Entry 3T1Y (X-ray diffraction, 2.80 A resolution); this record covers chains A and L of the 23 polymer chains in the assembly.

== Chain A ==
Molecule: 16S rRNA
From: Thermus thermophilus
Sequence (1513 nucleotides; each row starts with the number of its first residue; note: 4 numbers in that range are skipped by the numbering (no residue carries them; nothing is unmodelled there)):
     5 UGGAGAGUUU GAUCCUGGCU CAGGGUGAAC GCUGGCGGCG UGCCUAAGAC AUGCAAGUCG
    65 UGCGGGCCGC GGGGUUUUAC UCCGUGGUCA GCGGCGGACG GGUGAGUAAC GCGUGGGUGA
   125 CCUACCCGGA AGAGGGGGAC AACCCGGGGA AACUCGGGCU AAUCCCCCAU GUGGACCCGC
   185 CCCUUGGGGU GUGUCCAAAG GGCUUUGCCC GCUUCCGGAU GGGCCCGCGU CCCAUCAGCU
   245 AGUUGGUGGG GUAAUGGCCC ACCAAGGCGA CGACGGGUAG CCGGUCUGAG AGGAUGGCCG
   305 GCCACAGGGG CACUGAGACA CGGGCCCCAC UCCUACGGGA GGCAGCAGUU AGGAAUCUUC
   365 CGCAAUGGGC GCAAGCCUGA CGGAGCGACG CCGCUUGGAG GAAGAAGCCC UUCGGGGUGU
   425 AAACUCCUGA ACCCGGGACG AAACCCCCGA CGAGGGGACU GACGGUACCG GGGUAAUAGC
   485 GCCGGCCAAC UCCGUGCCAG CAGCCGCGGU AAUACGGAGG GCGCGAGCGU UACCCGGAUU
   545 CACUGGGCGU AAAGGGCGUG UAGGCGGCCU GGGGCGUCCC AUGUGAAAGA CCACGGCUCA
   605 ACCGUGGGGG AGCGUGGGAU ACGCUCAGGC UAGACGGUGG GAGAGGGUGG UGGAAUUCCC
   665 GGAGUAGCGG UGAAAUGCGC AGAUACCGGG AGGAACGCCG AUGGCGAAGG CAGCCACCUG
   725 GUCCACCCGU GACGCUGAGG CGCGAAAGCG UGGGGAGCAA ACCGGAUUAG AUACCCGGGU
   785 AGUCCACGCC CUAAACGAUG CGCGCUAGGU CUCUGGGUCU CCUGGGGGCC GAAGCUAACG
   845 CGUUAAGCGC GCCGCCUGGG GAGUACGGCC GCAAGGCUGA AACUCAAAGG AAUUGACGGG
   905 GGCCCGCACA AGCGGUGGAG CAUGUGGUUU AAUUCGAAGC AACGCGAAGA ACCUUACCAG
   965 GCCUUGACAU GCUAGGGAAC CCGGGUGAAA GCCUGGGGUG CCCCGCGAGG GGAGCCCUAG
  1025 CACAGGUGCU GCAUGGCCGU CGUCAGCUCG UGCCGUGAGG UGUUGGGUUA AGUCCCGCAA
  1085 CGAGCGCAAC CCCCGCCGUU AGUUGCCAGC GGUUCGGCCG GGCACUCUAA CGGGACUGCC
  1145 CGCGAAAGCG GGAGGAAGGA GGGGACGACG UCUGGUCAGC AUGGCCCUUA CGGCCUGGGC
  1205 GACACACGUG CUACAAUGCC CACUACAAAG CGAUGCCACC CGGCAACGGG GAGCUAAUCG
  1265 CAAAAAGGUG GGCCCAGUUC GGAUUGGGGU CUGCAACCCG ACCCCAUGAA GCCGGAAUCG
  1325 CUAGUAAUCG CGGAUCAGCC AUGCCGCGGU GAAUACGUUC CCGGGCCUUG UACACACCGC
  1385 CCGUCACGCC AUGGGAGCGG GCUCUACCCG AAGUCGCCGG GAGCCUACGG GCAGGCGCCG
  1445 AGGGUAGGGC CCGUGACUGG GGCGAAGUCG UAACAAGGUA GCUGUACCGG AAGGUGCGGC
  1505 UGGAUCA
  1516 CUUUCU
Sequence notes: insertion (1517-1521)
Bound ions: Mg2+ site 1: U12, G21, G22; Mg2+ site 2 near G21 (its only coordinating residue here); Mg2+ site 3 near G38 (its only coordinating residue here); Mg2+ site 4: G44, G391; Mg2+ site 5: C48, G108; Mg2+ site 6 near A53 (its only coordinating residue here); Mg2+ site 7 near U56 (its only coordinating residue here); Mg2+ site 8: C58, U382, G383; Mg2+ site 9: A109, G110, G284; Mg2+ site 10: C114, G115; Mg2+ site 11 near G142 (its only coordinating residue here); Mg2+ site 12: C147, C163; 97 more Mg2+ sites not listed
Ligand contacts: paromomycin (PAR): G1387, U1388, C1389, A1390, C1391, G1466, C1467, G1468, A1469, A1470, G1471, U1472, C1473

== Chain L ==
Molecule: 30S ribosomal protein S12
From: Thermus thermophilus
UniProtKB: Q5SHN3 (RS12_THET8); residues 4-135 here correspond to UniProt positions 1-132 (UniProt number = residue number - 3)
Amino-acid sequence (132 residues; row label = number of the first residue in the row):
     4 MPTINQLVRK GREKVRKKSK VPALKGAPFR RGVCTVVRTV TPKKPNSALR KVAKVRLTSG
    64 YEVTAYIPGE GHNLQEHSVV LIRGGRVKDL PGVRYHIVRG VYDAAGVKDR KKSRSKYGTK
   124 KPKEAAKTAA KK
Disordered / not traced: 4, 129-135
UniProt features mapped onto this chain:
  - modified residue: Asp92 (3-methylthioaspartic acid)

== Chain A / chain L interface ==
Pairs across the interface (131):
  U24(A) - Lys23(L)  salt bridge to the phosphate
  A32(A) - Pro31(L)  base contact
  A33(A) - Phe32(L)  base contact
  C34(A) - Phe32(L)  sugar contact
  C34(A) - Val101(L)  sugar contact
  C34(A) - Val104(L)  phosphate contact
  G35(A) - Val104(L)  sugar contact
  G35(A) - Ser118(L)  hydrogen bond to the sugar
  G35(A) - Gly121(L)  sugar contact
  C36(A) - Arg117(L)  hydrogen bond to the sugar
  C36(A) - Ser118(L)  sugar contact
  C36(A) - Thr122(L)  sugar contact
  C36(A) - Lys123(L)  salt bridge to the phosphate
  C36(A) - Lys124(L)  hydrogen bond to the phosphate
  U37(A) - Lys123(L)  phosphate contact
  U37(A) - Lys124(L)  hydrogen bond to the phosphate
  C236(A) - Arg19(L)  hydrogen bond to the sugar
  G297(A) - Lys17(L)  sugar contact
  G357(A) - Arg33(L)  hydrogen bond to the phosphate
  G357(A) - Arg34(L)  salt bridge to the phosphate
  A358(A) - Lys28(L)  base contact
  A358(A) - Ala30(L)  base contact
  A358(A) - Pro31(L)  base contact
  A358(A) - Phe32(L)  base contact
  A358(A) - Arg33(L)  salt bridge to the phosphate
  A358(A) - Arg34(L)  salt bridge to the phosphate
  A358(A) - Thr61(L)  hydrogen bond to the phosphate
  A358(A) - Leu84(L)  sugar contact
  A358(A) - Tyr105(L)  sugar contact
  A359(A) - Lys28(L)  base contact
  G483(A) - Lys124(L)  phosphate contact
  C484(A) - Arg117(L)  salt bridge to the phosphate
  C484(A) - Ser118(L)  phosphate contact
  C484(A) - Lys124(L)  salt bridge to the phosphate
  G485(A) - Lys115(L)  phosphate contact
  G485(A) - Ser116(L)  phosphate contact
  G485(A) - Arg117(L)  phosphate contact
  G485(A) - Ser118(L)  hydrogen bond to the phosphate
  G485(A) - Lys119(L)  hydrogen bond to the phosphate
  C486(A) - Ser116(L)  hydrogen bond to the phosphate
  C486(A) - Lys119(L)  salt bridge to the phosphate
  C501(A) - Pro48(L)  base contact
  C501(A) - Ser50(L)  hydrogen bond to the sugar
  C502(A) - Ser50(L)  hydrogen bond to the phosphate
  C502(A) - Ala51(L)  phosphate contact
  A503(A) - Ala51(L)  phosphate contact
  A503(A) - Leu52(L)  hydrogen bond to the phosphate
  A503(A) - Lys54(L)  salt bridge to the phosphate
  A503(A) - Glu73(L)  hydrogen bond to the sugar
  G504(A) - Arg53(L)  hydrogen bond to the base
  G504(A) - Lys54(L)  salt bridge to the phosphate
  G504(A) - Gly72(L)  phosphate contact
  G504(A) - Glu73(L)  phosphate contact
  C505(A) - Asn49(L)  hydrogen bond to the base
  C505(A) - Arg53(L)  base contact
  C505(A) - Tyr69(L)  hydrogen bond to the phosphate
  C505(A) - Pro71(L)  phosphate contact
  C505(A) - Gly72(L)  hydrogen bond to the phosphate
  C505(A) - Asp92(L)  base contact
  C505(A) - Tyr120(L)  sugar contact
  A506(A) - Arg53(L)  base contact
  A506(A) - Val90(L)  base contact
  A506(A) - Lys91(L)  base contact
  A506(A) - Asp92(L)  base contact
  A506(A) - Tyr120(L)  phosphate contact
  C509(A) - Lys91(L)  salt bridge to the phosphate
  G510(A) - Asn49(L)  base contact
  C511(A) - Asn49(L)  hydrogen bond to the base
  G512(A) - Pro48(L)  base contact
  G512(A) - Asn49(L)  hydrogen bond to the base
  G512(A) - Ser50(L)  hydrogen bond to the base
  G512(A) - Ala51(L)  base contact
  G520(A) - Glu73(L)  sugar contact
  G520(A) - Arg113(L)  salt bridge to the phosphate
  G521(A) - Arg113(L)  salt bridge to the phosphate
  G521(A) - Lys114(L)  hydrogen bond to the phosphate
  G521(A) - Lys115(L)  hydrogen bond to the phosphate
  A522(A) - Lys114(L)  phosphate contact
  A522(A) - Lys115(L)  hydrogen bond to the base
  G533(A) - Lys119(L)  sugar contact
  U534(A) - Arg86(L)  sugar contact
  U535(A) - Pro31(L)  hydrogen bond to the sugar
  U535(A) - Arg86(L)  hydrogen bond to the sugar
  U535(A) - Gly87(L)  phosphate contact
  A536(A) - Val24(L)  phosphate contact
  A536(A) - Gly29(L)  hydrogen bond to the sugar
  A536(A) - Ala30(L)  sugar contact
  A536(A) - Pro31(L)  sugar contact
  C537(A) - Ser22(L)  phosphate contact
  C537(A) - Val24(L)  phosphate contact
  C545(A) - Arg15(L)  sugar contact
  C545(A) - Glu16(L)  hydrogen bond to the base
  C545(A) - Lys17(L)  phosphate contact
  C545(A) - Val18(L)  base contact
  A546(A) - Arg15(L)  phosphate contact
  A546(A) - Lys17(L)  salt bridge to the phosphate
  C547(A) - Leu10(L)  phosphate contact
  C547(A) - Arg15(L)  salt bridge to the phosphate
  G550(A) - Pro5(L)  base contact
  G550(A) - Arg15(L)  hydrogen bond to the base
  G551(A) - Pro5(L)  base contact
  G568(A) - Asn8(L)  sugar contact
  C856(A) - Thr6(L)  base contact
  C856(A) - Asn8(L)  phosphate contact
  C857(A) - Thr6(L)  hydrogen bond to the phosphate
  C857(A) - Asn8(L)  hydrogen bond to the phosphate
  C857(A) - Gln9(L)  base contact
  C857(A) - Arg12(L)  salt bridge to the phosphate
  G858(A) - Gln9(L)  hydrogen bond to the base
  G858(A) - Arg12(L)  salt bridge to the phosphate
  C859(A) - Lys13(L)  salt bridge to the phosphate
  U861(A) - Arg15(L)  hydrogen bond to the base
  C887(A) - Arg97(L)  salt bridge to the phosphate
  U888(A) - Pro94(L)  phosphate contact
  U888(A) - Gly95(L)  phosphate contact
  U888(A) - Arg97(L)  salt bridge to the phosphate
  C889(A) - Lys46(L)  hydrogen bond to the phosphate
  C889(A) - Pro94(L)  phosphate contact
  A890(A) - Lys46(L)  salt bridge to the phosphate
  A890(A) - Lys47(L)  salt bridge to the phosphate
  A890(A) - Lys91(L)  salt bridge to the phosphate
  C1393(A) - Arg41(L)  sugar contact
  C1393(A) - Lys57(L)  hydrogen bond to the phosphate
  C1394(A) - Lys57(L)  salt bridge to the phosphate
  C1467(A) - Pro94(L)  sugar contact
  G1468(A) - Thr44(L)  sugar contact
  G1468(A) - Pro45(L)  phosphate contact
  G1468(A) - Lys46(L)  phosphate contact
  A1469(A) - Lys46(L)  phosphate contact
  A1469(A) - Lys47(L)  hydrogen bond to the phosphate
  A1469(A) - Ser50(L)  hydrogen bond to the base
Also at the interface, not in a pair above, chain A (58 interface residues in all): C23, C508, C860, A1395
Also at the interface, not in a pair above, chain L (70 interface residues in all): Ile7, Pro25, Glu65, Gly74, Arg89, Gly103

== In short ==
The interface between chain A and chain L involves 58 residues on one side and 70 on the other, with 37
hydrogen bonds and 24 salt bridges. Polar pairs include G504(A)-Arg53(L), C505(A)-Asn49(L) and
C511(A)-Asn49(L). Bound to chain A: paromomycin.
Here chain A is 16S rRNA and chain L is 30S ribosomal protein S12, both from Thermus thermophilus. Entry 3T1Y
(Structure of the Thermus thermophilus 30S ribosomal subunit complexed with a human anti-codon stem loop
(HASL) ...) was determined by X-ray diffraction (same publication as 3T1H).
